Entry 7ZX2 (X-ray diffraction, 2.50 A resolution); this record covers chains A and E of the 6 polymer chains in the assembly.

# Chain A
Protein: Tubulin alpha-1B chain
Source organism: Bos taurus
Reference sequence: P81947 (TBA1B_BOVIN); residues 1-451 here = UniProt positions 1-451
Amino-acid sequence (451 residues; each row starts with the number of its first residue):
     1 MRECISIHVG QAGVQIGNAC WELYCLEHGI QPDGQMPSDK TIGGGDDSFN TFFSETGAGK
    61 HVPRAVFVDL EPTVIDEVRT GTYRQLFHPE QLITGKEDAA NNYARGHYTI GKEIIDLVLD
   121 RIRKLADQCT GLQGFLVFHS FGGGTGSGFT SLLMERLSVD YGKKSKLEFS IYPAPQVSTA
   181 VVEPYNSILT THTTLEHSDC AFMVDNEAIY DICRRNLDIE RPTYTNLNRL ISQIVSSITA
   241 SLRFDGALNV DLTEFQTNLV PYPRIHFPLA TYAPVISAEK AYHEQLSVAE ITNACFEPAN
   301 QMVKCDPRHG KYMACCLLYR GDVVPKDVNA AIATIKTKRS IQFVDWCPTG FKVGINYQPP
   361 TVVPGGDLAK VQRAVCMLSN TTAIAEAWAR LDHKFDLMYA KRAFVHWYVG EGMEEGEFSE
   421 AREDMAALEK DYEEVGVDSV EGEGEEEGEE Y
Disordered / not traced: 281-283, 438-451
Ion coordination: Ca2+: Asp39, Thr41, Gly44, Glu55
Ligand contacts: GTP (guanosine-5'-triphosphate): Gly10, Gln11, Ala12, Gln15, Ile16, Asp69, Asp98, Ala99, Ala100, Asn101, Ser140, Gly142, Gly143, Gly144, Thr145, Gly146, Ile171, Pro173, Val177, Ser178, Thr179, Glu183, Asn206, Tyr224, Leu227, Asn228, Ile231

# Chain E
Protein: Stathmin-4
Source organism: Rattus norvegicus
Reference sequence: P63043 (STMN4_RAT); residues -43 to 145 here correspond to UniProt positions 1-189 (UniProt number = residue number + 44)
Amino-acid sequence (189 residues; each row starts with the number of its first residue; numbers below 1 keep their minus sign (Met-43 is residue -43)):
   -43 MTLAAYKEKM KELPLVSLFC SCFLSDPLNK SSYKYEADTV DLNWCVISDM EVIELNKCTS
    17 GQSFEVILKP PSFDGVPEFN ASLPRRRDPS LEEIQKKLEA AEERRKYQEA ELLKHLAEKR
    77 EHEREVIQKA IEENNNFIKM AKEKLAQKME SNKENREAHL AAMLERLQEK DKHAEEVRKN
   137 KELKEEASR
Disordered / not traced: -43 to 5, 29-43, 141-145
Swiss-Prot annotation at these positions:
  - modified residue: Ser46 (Phosphoserine)
  - lipidation (S-palmitoyl cysteine): Cys-24, Cys-22

# Interface between chain A and chain E
Contacting residue pairs (60; chain A residue first):
  His107(A) with Leu54(E)
  Tyr108(A) with Leu54(E), hydrophobic; Ala57(E), hydrophobic
  Thr109(A) with Arg61(E), hydrogen bond
  Lys112(A) with Leu54(E); Glu55(E); Glu58(E), salt bridge
  Glu155(A) with Ile50(E)
  Arg156(A) with Leu47(E); Gln51(E)
  Val159(A) with Pro45(E); Ile50(E), hydrophobic
  Glu196(A) with Asp44(E)
  His197(A) with Asp44(E); Pro45(E)
  Asp245(A) with Cys14(E); Ser16(E)
  Ala247(A) with Asn12(E); Ser19(E)
  Leu248(A) with Ser19(E)
  Pro325(A) with Gln18(E); Phe20(E), hydrophobic
  Asn329(A) with Met6(E); Val8(E); Phe20(E); Val22(E)
  Ile332(A) with Met6(E), hydrophobic
  Ala333(A) with Met6(E)
  Lys336(A) with Leu24(E)
  Asp345(A) with Ser28(E), hydrogen bond (backbone-backbone)
  Cys347(A) with Pro27(E)
  Pro348(A) with Lys25(E); Pro27(E)
  Thr349(A) with Ile23(E); Leu24(E), hydrogen bond (backbone-backbone); Lys25(E), hydrogen bond (backbone-backbone)
  Gly350(A) with Val22(E)
  Phe351(A) with Glu21(E); Val22(E), hydrogen bond (backbone-backbone); Leu24(E), hydrophobic
  Lys352(A) with Phe20(E); Glu21(E), salt bridge
  Val353(A) with Ser19(E); Phe20(E), hydrogen bond (backbone-backbone)
  Gly354(A) with Gln18(E)
  Ile355(A) with Gly17(E); Gln18(E), hydrogen bond (backbone-backbone)
  Asn356(A) with Ser16(E)
  Tyr357(A) with Thr15(E); Ser16(E), hydrogen bond (backbone-backbone); Gly17(E); Gln18(E), hydrogen bond
  Val409(A) with Gln64(E), hydrogen bond (backbone-side chain)
  Gly410(A) with Arg61(E); Gln64(E)
  Glu411(A) with Arg61(E), hydrogen bond (backbone-side chain)
  Gly412(A) with Ala57(E); Arg60(E), hydrogen bond (backbone-side chain); Arg61(E)
  Glu414(A) with Arg60(E), salt bridge
Other interface residues (no listed pair), chain A (40 interface residues in all): Leu152, Ser158, Gly246, Val328, Trp346, Gln358
Other interface residues (no listed pair), chain E (32 interface residues in all): Pro26, Ser46, Lys53

# Overview
The interface between chain A and chain E involves 40 residues on one side and 32 on the other; the contacts
include 12 hydrogen bonds and 3 salt bridges. Among the polar pairs are Lys112(A)-Glu58(E), Lys352(A)-Glu21(E)
and Glu414(A)-Arg60(E). Bound to chain A: GTP.
Chain A is Tubulin alpha-1B chain (Bos taurus) and chain E is Stathmin-4 (Rattus norvegicus); the structure,
Tubulin-Pelophen B complex, was determined by X-ray diffraction together with 8A0L from the same study.
